Entry 8JG2 (X-ray diffraction, 1.64 A resolution); this record covers chains A and B.

[Chain A (and B)]
Name: Acetyl-CoA C-acetyltransferase
Source organism: Megasphaera hexanoica
Notes: chain B of this document is another copy of the same molecule, construct and numbering; everything in this record applies to it too
Reference sequence: A0A848BQU5 (A0A848BQU5_9FIRM); numbering as in UniProt (aligned over 1-396)
Chain sequence (434 residues; row label = number of the first residue in the row; numbers below 1 keep their minus sign (Met-24 is residue -24)):
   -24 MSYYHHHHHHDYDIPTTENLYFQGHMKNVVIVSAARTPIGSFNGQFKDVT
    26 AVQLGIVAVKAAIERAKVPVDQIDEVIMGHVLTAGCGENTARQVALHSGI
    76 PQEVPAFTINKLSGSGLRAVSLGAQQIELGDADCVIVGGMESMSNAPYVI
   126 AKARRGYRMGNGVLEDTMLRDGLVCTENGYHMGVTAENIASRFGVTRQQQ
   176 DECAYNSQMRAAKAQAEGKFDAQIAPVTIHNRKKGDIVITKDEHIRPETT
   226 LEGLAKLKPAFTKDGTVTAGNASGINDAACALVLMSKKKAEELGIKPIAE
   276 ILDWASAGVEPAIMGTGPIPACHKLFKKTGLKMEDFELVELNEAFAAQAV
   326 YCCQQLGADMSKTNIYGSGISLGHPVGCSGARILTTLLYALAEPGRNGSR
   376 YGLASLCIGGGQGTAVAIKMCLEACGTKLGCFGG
Not modelled in the structure: -24 to -1, 206-210, 398-409
Sequence notes: initiating methionine (-24); expression tag (-23 to 0, 397-409); engineered mutation Ser88 (Cys in A0A848BQU5)
Residues lining bound ligands: coenzyme A (COA): Ser88, Arg133, Met134, Leu148, His156, Met157, Gln183, Arg221, Thr224, Leu229, Leu232, Ala235, Phe236, Ala244, Gly245, Ala247, Ser248, Gly249, Ile250, Met289, Ala319, Phe320, His349, Val351, Cys382
Reported in the primary citation:
  - catalytic residues: Cys382
  - binding site for acetate ion: Gly384
  - self-association interface (contacts with another copy of this molecule): Tyr123 to Thr142
  - binding site for coenzyme A: Leu148, Cys382
  - specificity-determining residues: Leu87, Val351
  - mutagenesis - V351I: decreased catalytic activity

[Interface between chain A and chain B]
Contacting residue pairs (154):
  Phe17(A) - Arg129(B)
  Asn18(A) - Arg129(B)
  Asn18(A) - Arg130(B)  hydrogen bond
  Lys22(A) - Arg130(B)  hydrogen bond (backbone-side chain)
  Glu50(A) - Arg93(B)  salt bridge
  Thr58(A) - Thr58(B)  hydrogen bond
  Thr58(A) - Asp146(B)
  Ala59(A) - Ala59(B)  hydrophobic
  Ala59(A) - Asp146(B)
  Gly60(A) - Arg145(B)  hydrogen bond (backbone-side chain)
  Gly60(A) - Asp146(B)  hydrogen bond (backbone-side chain)
  Cys61(A) - Arg145(B)
  Cys61(A) - Asp146(B)  hydrogen bond (backbone-side chain)
  Gly62(A) - Arg145(B)
  Gly62(A) - Asp146(B)  hydrogen bond (backbone-side chain)
  Gly62(A) - Thr151(B)
  Glu63(A) - Leu87(B)
  Glu63(A) - Arg145(B)
  Glu63(A) - Asp146(B)
  Glu63(A) - Gly147(B)
  Glu63(A) - Val149(B)
  Glu63(A) - Cys150(B)
  Glu63(A) - Thr151(B)  hydrogen bond (backbone-side chain)
  Glu63(A) - Met157(B)
  Glu63(A) - Gly385(B)
  Asn64(A) - Asn85(B)  hydrogen bond (side chain-backbone)
  Asn64(A) - Lys86(B)
  Asn64(A) - Leu87(B)
  Asn64(A) - Gln387(B)  hydrogen bond
  Arg67(A) - Val284(B)  hydrogen bond (side chain-backbone)
  Arg67(A) - Gly385(B)  hydrogen bond (side chain-backbone)
  Arg67(A) - Gly386(B)  hydrogen bond (side chain-backbone)
  Arg67(A) - Gln387(B)
  Gln68(A) - Thr151(B)
  Gln68(A) - Glu152(B)
  Leu71(A) - Glu152(B)
  His72(A) - Glu152(B)  salt bridge
  Gln77(A) - Gly283(B)
  Gln77(A) - Val284(B)  hydrogen bond (backbone-backbone)
  Gln77(A) - Glu285(B)
  Glu78(A) - Ala282(B)
  Glu78(A) - Gly283(B)  hydrogen bond (backbone-backbone)
  Pro80(A) - Lys86(B)
  Pro80(A) - Ser281(B)
  Pro80(A) - Ala282(B)
  Pro80(A) - Gln387(B)
  Ala81(A) - Lys86(B)  hydrogen bond (backbone-side chain)
  Ala81(A) - Gln387(B)  hydrogen bond (backbone-side chain)
  Phe82(A) - Ile84(B)  hydrophobic
  Phe82(A) - Asn85(B)
  Phe82(A) - Lys86(B)
  Phe82(A) - Arg93(B)
  Phe82(A) - Leu97(B)  hydrophobic
  Thr83(A) - Ile84(B)
  Thr83(A) - Asn85(B)  hydrogen bond (backbone-backbone)
  Ile84(A) - Phe82(B)  hydrophobic
  Ile84(A) - Thr83(B)
  Asn85(A) - Asn64(B)
  Asn85(A) - Phe82(B)
  Asn85(A) - Thr83(B)  hydrogen bond (backbone-backbone)
  Lys86(A) - Asn64(B)
  Lys86(A) - Pro80(B)
  Lys86(A) - Ala81(B)  hydrogen bond (side chain-backbone)
  Lys86(A) - Phe82(B)
  Leu87(A) - Glu63(B)
  Leu87(A) - Asn64(B)
  Arg93(A) - Glu50(B)  salt bridge
  Arg93(A) - Phe82(B)
  Arg93(A) - Gln101(B)  hydrogen bond
  Leu97(A) - Phe82(B)  hydrophobic
  Leu97(A) - Gln101(B)
  Gln100(A) - Gln101(B)  hydrogen bond
  Gln100(A) - Leu104(B)
  Gln100(A) - Asp106(B)
  Gln101(A) - Arg93(B)  hydrogen bond
  Gln101(A) - Leu97(B)
  Gln101(A) - Gln100(B)  hydrogen bond
  Gln101(A) - Trp279(B)
  Glu103(A) - Leu104(B)
  Leu104(A) - Gln100(B)
  Leu104(A) - Glu103(B)
  Leu104(A) - Leu104(B)  hydrophobic
  Asp106(A) - Gln100(B)
  Asp106(A) - Asp278(B)
  Asp106(A) - Trp279(B)  hydrogen bond
  Asp106(A) - Lys303(B)  salt bridge
  Met118(A) - Arg129(B)
  Ser119(A) - Arg129(B)  hydrogen bond (backbone-side chain)
  Ser119(A) - Arg130(B)  hydrogen bond (backbone-side chain)
  Asn120(A) - Arg130(B)
  Ala121(A) - Arg129(B)  hydrogen bond (backbone-side chain)
  Pro122(A) - Ile125(B)
  Tyr123(A) - Val124(B)
  Tyr123(A) - Ile125(B)  hydrogen bond (backbone-backbone)
  Tyr123(A) - Ala128(B)  hydrophobic
  Tyr123(A) - Arg129(B)
  Val124(A) - Pro122(B)  hydrophobic
  Val124(A) - Tyr123(B)
  Ile125(A) - Pro122(B)
  Ile125(A) - Tyr123(B)  hydrogen bond (backbone-backbone)
  Ile125(A) - Leu139(B)  hydrophobic
  Ala128(A) - Tyr123(B)  hydrophobic
  Arg129(A) - Phe17(B)
  Arg129(A) - Asn18(B)
  Arg129(A) - Met118(B)
  Arg129(A) - Ser119(B)  hydrogen bond (side chain-backbone)
  Arg129(A) - Ala121(B)  hydrogen bond (side chain-backbone)
  Arg129(A) - Tyr123(B)
  Arg129(A) - Asp141(B)  salt bridge
  Arg129(A) - Met143(B)
  Arg130(A) - Asn18(B)  hydrogen bond
  Arg130(A) - Lys22(B)  hydrogen bond (side chain-backbone)
  Arg130(A) - Ser119(B)  hydrogen bond (side chain-backbone)
  Arg130(A) - Asn120(B)
  Asp141(A) - Arg129(B)  salt bridge
  Met143(A) - Arg129(B)
  Arg145(A) - Gly60(B)  hydrogen bond (side chain-backbone)
  Arg145(A) - Cys61(B)
  Arg145(A) - Gly62(B)
  Arg145(A) - Glu63(B)
  Asp146(A) - Thr58(B)
  Asp146(A) - Ala59(B)
  Asp146(A) - Gly60(B)  hydrogen bond (side chain-backbone)
  Asp146(A) - Cys61(B)  hydrogen bond (side chain-backbone)
  Asp146(A) - Gly62(B)  hydrogen bond (side chain-backbone)
  Asp146(A) - Glu63(B)
  Gly147(A) - Glu63(B)
  Val149(A) - Glu63(B)
  Cys150(A) - Glu63(B)
  Thr151(A) - Gly62(B)
  Thr151(A) - Glu63(B)  hydrogen bond (side chain-backbone)
  Thr151(A) - Gln68(B)
  Glu152(A) - Gln68(B)
  Glu152(A) - Leu71(B)
  Glu152(A) - His72(B)  salt bridge
  Met157(A) - Glu63(B)
  Asp278(A) - Asp106(B)
  Trp279(A) - Gln101(B)
  Trp279(A) - Asp106(B)  hydrogen bond
  Ser281(A) - Pro80(B)
  Ala282(A) - Glu78(B)
  Gly283(A) - Gln77(B)
  Gly283(A) - Glu78(B)  hydrogen bond (backbone-backbone)
  Val284(A) - Arg67(B)  hydrogen bond (backbone-side chain)
  Val284(A) - Gln77(B)
  Glu285(A) - Gln77(B)
  Pro286(A) - Gln77(B)
  Lys303(A) - Asp106(B)  salt bridge
  Gly385(A) - Glu63(B)
  Gly385(A) - Arg67(B)  hydrogen bond (backbone-side chain)
  Gly386(A) - Arg67(B)  hydrogen bond (backbone-side chain)
  Gln387(A) - Asn64(B)
  Gln387(A) - Pro80(B)
  Gln387(A) - Ala81(B)  hydrogen bond (side chain-backbone)
Interface residues without a listed pair, chain A (70 interface residues in all): Val79, Ala126, Leu139, Leu148, Gly384
Interface residues without a listed pair, chain B (70 interface residues in all): Val79, Ala126, Leu148, Pro286, Gly384

[Summary]
Chain A and chain B each contribute 70 residues to their interface; the contacts include 46 hydrogen bonds and
8 salt bridges. Polar contacts include Glu50(A)-Arg93(B), His72(A)-Glu152(B) and Asp106(A)-Lys303(B). Chain A
binds coenzyme A. The paper reports the catalytic residue Cys382(A); V351I of chain A reduces catalytic
activity.
Chain A and chain B are both Acetyl-CoA C-acetyltransferase (Megasphaera hexanoica); the structure, Crystal
structure of a biosynthetic thiolase from Megasphaera hexanoica soaked with hexanoyl-CoA, was determined by
X-ray diffraction together with 8JG3 from the same study.
